2W90 - chains A and B; structure by X-ray diffraction, 2.20 A resolution.

== Chain A (and B) ==
Protein: 6-phosphogluconate dehydrogenase, decarboxylating
From: Geobacillus stearothermophilus
Notes: EC 1.1.1.44; chain B of this document is another copy of the same molecule, construct and numbering; everything in this record applies to it too
Chain sequence (471 residues; each row starts with the number of its first residue; numbers below 1 keep their minus sign (Gly-1 is residue -1)):
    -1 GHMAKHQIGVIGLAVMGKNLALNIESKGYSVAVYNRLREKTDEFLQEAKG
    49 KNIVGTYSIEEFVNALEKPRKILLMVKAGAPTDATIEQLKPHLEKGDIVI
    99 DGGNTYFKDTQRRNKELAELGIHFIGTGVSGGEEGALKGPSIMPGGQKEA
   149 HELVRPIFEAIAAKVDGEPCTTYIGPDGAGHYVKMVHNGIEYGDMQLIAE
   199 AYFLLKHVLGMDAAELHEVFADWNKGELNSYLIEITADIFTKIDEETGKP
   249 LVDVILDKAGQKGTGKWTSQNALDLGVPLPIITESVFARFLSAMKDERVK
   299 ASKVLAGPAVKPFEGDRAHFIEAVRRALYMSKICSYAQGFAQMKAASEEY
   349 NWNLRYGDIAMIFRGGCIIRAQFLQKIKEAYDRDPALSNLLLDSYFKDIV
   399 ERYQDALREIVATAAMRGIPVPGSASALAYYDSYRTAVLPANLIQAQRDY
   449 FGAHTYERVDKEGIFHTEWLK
Disordered / not traced: -1 (chain B: fully traced)

== Interface between chain A and chain B ==
Pairs across the interface (255):
  Gly130(A) - Phe449(B)
  Glu131(A) - Phe449(B)
  Glu131(A) - Gly450(B)
  Glu131(A) - Ala451(B)
  Glu189(A) - Phe449(B)
  Met193(A) - Ile442(B)
  Met193(A) - Gln445(B)
  Met193(A) - Arg446(B)
  Met193(A) - Phe449(B)  hydrophobic
  Ile196(A) - Leu441(B)  hydrophobic
  Ile196(A) - Gln445(B)
  Ala197(A) - Pro438(B)
  Tyr200(A) - Pro438(B)  hydrophobic
  Tyr200(A) - Asn440(B)  hydrogen bond
  Tyr200(A) - Leu441(B)  hydrophobic
  Phe201(A) - Val436(B)
  Phe201(A) - Leu437(B)
  Phe201(A) - Pro438(B)
  Tyr229(A) - Tyr448(B)
  Tyr229(A) - Phe449(B)
  Ile233(A) - Tyr448(B)  hydrophobic
  Thr234(A) - Gln445(B)  hydrogen bond
  Asp236(A) - Tyr448(B)  hydrogen bond
  Ile237(A) - Ala444(B)  hydrophobic
  Ile237(A) - Gln445(B)
  Ile237(A) - Tyr448(B)  hydrophobic
  Ile237(A) - Trp467(B)  hydrophobic
  Phe238(A) - Leu441(B)  hydrophobic
  Lys240(A) - Trp467(B)
  Asp242(A) - Arg456(B)  salt bridge
  Glu244(A) - Arg456(B)  salt bridge
  Glu244(A) - Lys459(B)
  Thr245(A) - Asp458(B)
  Leu249(A) - Tyr454(B)
  Leu249(A) - Arg456(B)
  Leu249(A) - Thr465(B)
  Leu249(A) - Trp467(B)  hydrophobic
  Val250(A) - Asn440(B)  hydrogen bond (backbone-side chain)
  Val250(A) - Leu441(B)  hydrophobic
  Val252(A) - Arg456(B)
  Val252(A) - Val457(B)  hydrogen bond (backbone-backbone)
  Val252(A) - Asp458(B)
  Ile253(A) - Asn440(B)
  Ile253(A) - Gln443(B)
  Ile253(A) - Tyr454(B)  hydrophobic
  Ile253(A) - Glu455(B)
  Ile253(A) - Val457(B)
  Leu254(A) - Gln443(B)
  Leu254(A) - Glu455(B)  hydrogen bond (backbone-backbone)
  Leu254(A) - Arg456(B)
  Asp255(A) - Ala435(B)
  Asp255(A) - Val436(B)
  Asp255(A) - Leu437(B)  hydrogen bond (side chain-backbone)
  Asp255(A) - Ala439(B)
  Asp255(A) - Asn440(B)
  Lys256(A) - Gln443(B)  hydrogen bond (backbone-side chain)
  Ala257(A) - Ala439(B)  hydrophobic
  Ala257(A) - Ile442(B)  hydrophobic
  Ala257(A) - Gln443(B)
  Gly258(A) - Gln443(B)  hydrogen bond (backbone-side chain)
  Gly258(A) - Arg446(B)  hydrogen bond (backbone-side chain)
  Gln259(A) - Arg446(B)
  Lys260(A) - His452(B)  hydrogen bond
  Lys264(A) - Leu271(B)
  Lys264(A) - Asp272(B)  salt bridge
  Ser267(A) - Leu271(B)
  Gln268(A) - Gln268(B)  hydrogen bond (backbone-side chain)
  Gln268(A) - Leu271(B)
  Gln268(A) - Asp272(B)  hydrogen bond
  Ala270(A) - Phe288(B)
  Leu271(A) - Lys264(B)
  Leu271(A) - Ser267(B)
  Leu271(A) - Gln268(B)
  Leu271(A) - Val284(B)  hydrophobic
  Leu271(A) - Phe285(B)  hydrophobic
  Leu271(A) - Phe288(B)
  Asp272(A) - Lys264(B)  salt bridge
  Asp272(A) - Gln268(B)  hydrogen bond
  Gly274(A) - Phe288(B)
  Val275(A) - Phe285(B)
  Val275(A) - Phe288(B)
  Pro276(A) - Phe285(B)  hydrophobic
  Pro276(A) - Leu289(B)  hydrophobic
  Pro276(A) - Met292(B)
  Leu277(A) - Phe285(B)
  Pro278(A) - Glu282(B)
  Pro278(A) - Phe285(B)
  Thr281(A) - Thr281(B)
  Thr281(A) - Phe285(B)
  Glu282(A) - Pro278(B)
  Glu282(A) - Glu282(B)
  Glu282(A) - Ser424(B)
  Val284(A) - Leu271(B)  hydrophobic
  Phe285(A) - Leu271(B)  hydrophobic
  Phe285(A) - Val275(B)
  Phe285(A) - Pro276(B)  hydrophobic
  Phe285(A) - Leu277(B)
  Phe285(A) - Pro278(B)
  Phe285(A) - Thr281(B)
  Arg287(A) - Ile442(B)
  Arg287(A) - Arg446(B)
  Phe288(A) - Ala270(B)
  Phe288(A) - Leu271(B)
  Phe288(A) - Gly274(B)
  Phe288(A) - Val275(B)
  Leu289(A) - Tyr428(B)  hydrophobic
  Leu289(A) - Ser431(B)
  Leu289(A) - Tyr432(B)  hydrophobic
  Ser290(A) - Ala439(B)
  Met292(A) - Pro276(B)
  Lys293(A) - Ala435(B)  hydrogen bond (side chain-backbone)
  Lys293(A) - Val436(B)
  Glu295(A) - Ser386(B)
  Glu295(A) - Tyr432(B)  hydrogen bond
  Arg296(A) - Ser431(B)
  Arg296(A) - Tyr432(B)
  Arg296(A) - Thr434(B)  hydrogen bond (side chain-backbone)
  Arg296(A) - Ala435(B)  hydrogen bond (side chain-backbone)
  Arg296(A) - Val436(B)
  Arg296(A) - Leu437(B)
  Lys298(A) - Leu390(B)
  Ala299(A) - Tyr432(B)
  Ser300(A) - Arg433(B)
  Ser300(A) - Ala435(B)
  Val302(A) - Leu390(B)  hydrophobic
  Val302(A) - Lys395(B)
  Leu303(A) - Leu389(B)
  Leu303(A) - Lys395(B)
  Leu303(A) - Tyr429(B)
  Leu303(A) - Tyr432(B)  hydrophobic
  Leu303(A) - Arg433(B)
  Ala304(A) - Gln402(B)  hydrogen bond (backbone-side chain)
  Ala304(A) - Tyr429(B)  hydrogen bond (backbone-side chain)
  Gly305(A) - Gln402(B)
  Gly305(A) - Arg433(B)
  Pro306(A) - Gln402(B)
  Pro306(A) - Arg406(B)
  Pro306(A) - Arg433(B)
  Ile366(A) - Phe449(B)  hydrophobic
  Leu389(A) - Leu303(B)
  Leu390(A) - Lys298(B)
  Lys395(A) - Val302(B)
  Lys395(A) - Leu303(B)
  Glu399(A) - Val302(B)
  Glu399(A) - Leu303(B)
  Glu399(A) - Ala304(B)  hydrogen bond (side chain-backbone)
  Gln402(A) - Ala304(B)  hydrogen bond (side chain-backbone)
  Gln402(A) - Gly305(B)
  Gln402(A) - Pro306(B)
  Arg406(A) - Pro306(B)
  Arg406(A) - Ala413(B)  hydrogen bond (side chain-backbone)
  Arg406(A) - Met414(B)
  Arg406(A) - Gly416(B)
  Val409(A) - Ala413(B)  hydrophobic
  Ala410(A) - Ala410(B)  hydrophobic
  Ala410(A) - Met414(B)  hydrophobic
  Ala413(A) - Arg406(B)  hydrogen bond (backbone-side chain)
  Ala413(A) - Leu426(B)  hydrophobic
  Met414(A) - Arg406(B)
  Gly416(A) - Arg406(B)
  Gly416(A) - Asp430(B)
  Gly416(A) - Arg433(B)  hydrogen bond (backbone-side chain)
  Pro418(A) - Ala427(B)
  Pro418(A) - Asp430(B)
  Pro418(A) - Ser431(B)
  Pro420(A) - Ala427(B)  hydrophobic
  Ser424(A) - Glu282(B)
  Leu426(A) - Ala413(B)  hydrophobic
  Ala427(A) - Pro418(B)
  Ala427(A) - Pro420(B)  hydrophobic
  Tyr429(A) - Leu303(B)
  Tyr429(A) - Ala304(B)  hydrogen bond (side chain-backbone)
  Asp430(A) - Gly416(B)
  Asp430(A) - Ile417(B)
  Asp430(A) - Pro418(B)
  Ser431(A) - Leu289(B)
  Ser431(A) - Arg296(B)
  Ser431(A) - Pro418(B)
  Tyr432(A) - Leu289(B)  hydrophobic
  Tyr432(A) - Glu295(B)  hydrogen bond
  Tyr432(A) - Arg296(B)
  Tyr432(A) - Ala299(B)
  Arg433(A) - Ser300(B)
  Arg433(A) - Leu303(B)
  Arg433(A) - Gly305(B)
  Arg433(A) - Pro306(B)
  Arg433(A) - Gly416(B)  hydrogen bond (side chain-backbone)
  Thr434(A) - Phe201(B)
  Thr434(A) - Arg296(B)  hydrogen bond (backbone-side chain)
  Ala435(A) - Asp255(B)
  Ala435(A) - Lys293(B)  hydrogen bond (backbone-side chain)
  Ala435(A) - Arg296(B)  hydrogen bond (backbone-side chain)
  Ala435(A) - Val297(B)  hydrophobic
  Ala435(A) - Ser300(B)
  Val436(A) - Phe201(B)
  Val436(A) - Asp255(B)
  Val436(A) - Lys293(B)
  Leu437(A) - Phe201(B)  hydrophobic
  Leu437(A) - Asp255(B)  hydrogen bond (backbone-side chain)
  Leu437(A) - Arg296(B)
  Pro438(A) - Ala197(B)
  Pro438(A) - Tyr200(B)  hydrophobic
  Pro438(A) - Phe201(B)
  Ala439(A) - Asp255(B)
  Ala439(A) - Ala257(B)  hydrophobic
  Ala439(A) - Ser290(B)
  Asn440(A) - Tyr200(B)  hydrogen bond
  Asn440(A) - Val250(B)  hydrogen bond (side chain-backbone)
  Asn440(A) - Ile253(B)
  Asn440(A) - Asp255(B)
  Leu441(A) - Ile196(B)  hydrophobic
  Leu441(A) - Ala197(B)  hydrophobic
  Leu441(A) - Tyr200(B)  hydrophobic
  Ile442(A) - Met193(B)
  Ile442(A) - Gln194(B)
  Ile442(A) - Ala197(B)  hydrophobic
  Gln443(A) - Lys256(B)
  Gln443(A) - Ala257(B)
  Gln443(A) - Gly258(B)  hydrogen bond (side chain-backbone)
  Ala444(A) - Ile237(B)
  Ala444(A) - Ile253(B)  hydrophobic
  Gln445(A) - Met193(B)
  Gln445(A) - Ile196(B)
  Gln445(A) - Thr234(B)  hydrogen bond
  Gln445(A) - Ile237(B)
  Arg446(A) - Met193(B)
  Arg446(A) - Gly258(B)  hydrogen bond (side chain-backbone)
  Arg446(A) - Gln259(B)
  Arg446(A) - Arg287(B)
  Tyr448(A) - Ile233(B)  hydrophobic
  Tyr448(A) - Asp236(B)  hydrogen bond
  Tyr448(A) - Ile237(B)  hydrophobic
  Phe449(A) - Glu189(B)
  Phe449(A) - Met193(B)  hydrophobic
  Phe449(A) - Tyr229(B)
  Phe449(A) - Leu230(B)  hydrophobic
  Phe449(A) - Ile233(B)  hydrophobic
  Phe449(A) - Ile366(B)  hydrophobic
  Tyr454(A) - Leu249(B)
  Tyr454(A) - Ile253(B)  hydrophobic
  Glu455(A) - Ile253(B)
  Glu455(A) - Leu254(B)  hydrogen bond (backbone-backbone)
  Arg456(A) - Asp242(B)  salt bridge
  Arg456(A) - Thr245(B)
  Arg456(A) - Val252(B)
  Val457(A) - Val252(B)  hydrogen bond (backbone-backbone)
  Asp458(A) - Thr245(B)
  Asp458(A) - Val252(B)
  Lys459(A) - Glu244(B)  salt bridge
  Thr465(A) - Leu249(B)
  Glu466(A) - Lys240(B)
  Trp467(A) - Ile237(B)  hydrophobic
  Trp467(A) - Lys240(B)  hydrogen bond (backbone-side chain)
  Trp467(A) - Leu249(B)  hydrophobic
  Leu468(A) - Glu132(B)
Interface residues without a listed pair, chain A (122 interface residues in all): Gly129, Glu132, Gln194, Leu230, Glu243, Asp251, Val297, Ser386, Asn387, Glu407, Ile417, Ala423, Tyr428, His452, Lys469
Interface residues without a listed pair, chain B (121 interface residues in all): Lys204, Phe238, Asp251, Lys260, Asn387, Val398, Asp403, Glu407, Val409, Val419, Ala423, Leu468

== Overview ==
122 residues of chain A and 121 residues of chain B are in contact; the contacts include 41 hydrogen bonds and
6 salt bridges. Polar pairs include Asp242(A)-Arg456(B), Glu244(A)-Arg456(B) and Lys264(A)-Asp272(B).
Chain A and chain B are both 6-phosphogluconate dehydrogenase, decarboxylating (Geobacillus
stearothermophilus); the structure, Geobacillus stearothermophilus 6-phosphogluconate dehydrogenase with bound
6- phosphogluconate, was determined by X-ray diffraction together with 2W8Z from the same study.
